Entry 6EOT (X-ray diffraction, 3.50 A resolution); this record covers chains A and B of the 4 polymer chains in the assembly.

== Chain A (and B) ==
Protein: Dipeptidyl peptidase 8
From: Homo sapiens
Notes: EC 3.4.14.5; chain B of this document is another copy of the same molecule, construct and numbering; everything in this record applies to it too
UniProtKB: Q6V1X1 (DPP8_HUMAN); residue numbers follow UniProt; this construct covers 1-898
Chain sequence (898 residues; numbered 1 to 898; the number before each row is that of its first residue):
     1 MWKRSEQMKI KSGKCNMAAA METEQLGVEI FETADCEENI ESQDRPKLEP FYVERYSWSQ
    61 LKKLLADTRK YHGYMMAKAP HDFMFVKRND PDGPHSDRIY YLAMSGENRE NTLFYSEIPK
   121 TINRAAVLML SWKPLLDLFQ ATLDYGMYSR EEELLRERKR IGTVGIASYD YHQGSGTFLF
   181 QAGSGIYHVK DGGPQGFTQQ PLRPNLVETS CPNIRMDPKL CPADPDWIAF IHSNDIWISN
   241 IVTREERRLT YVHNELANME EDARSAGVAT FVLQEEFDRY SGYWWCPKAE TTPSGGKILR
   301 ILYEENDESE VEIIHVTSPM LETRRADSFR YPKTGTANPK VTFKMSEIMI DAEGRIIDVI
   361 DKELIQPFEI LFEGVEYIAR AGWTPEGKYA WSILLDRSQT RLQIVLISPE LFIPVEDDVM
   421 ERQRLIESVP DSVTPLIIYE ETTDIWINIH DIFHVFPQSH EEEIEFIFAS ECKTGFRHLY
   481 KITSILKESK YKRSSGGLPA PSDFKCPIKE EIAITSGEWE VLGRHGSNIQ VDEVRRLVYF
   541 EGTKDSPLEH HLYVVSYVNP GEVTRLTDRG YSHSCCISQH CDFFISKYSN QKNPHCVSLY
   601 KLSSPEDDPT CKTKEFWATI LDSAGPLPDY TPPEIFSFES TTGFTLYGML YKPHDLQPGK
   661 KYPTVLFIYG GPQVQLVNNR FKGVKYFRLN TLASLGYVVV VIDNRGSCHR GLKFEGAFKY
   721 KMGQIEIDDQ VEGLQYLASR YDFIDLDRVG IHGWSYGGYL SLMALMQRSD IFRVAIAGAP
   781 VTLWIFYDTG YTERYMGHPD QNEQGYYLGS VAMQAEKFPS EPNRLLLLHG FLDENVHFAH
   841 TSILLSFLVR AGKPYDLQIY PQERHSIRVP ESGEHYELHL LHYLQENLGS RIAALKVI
Unresolved in the structure: 1-47, 73-77, 105-108, 139-147, 898
From the paper describing this entry:
  - catalytic residues: Tyr669 (proposed by the authors, not directly observed)

== Interface between chain A and chain B ==
Contacting residue pairs (78):
  Arg55(A) with Lys896(B), hydrogen bond (side chain-backbone)
  Trp58(A) with Ser820(B); Gly852(B), hydrogen bond (side chain-backbone); Pro854(B), hydrophobic
  Ser59(A) with Ser820(B)
  Lys62(A) with Gly852(B)
  Glu312(A) with Arg324(B), salt bridge
  Ile313(A) with Arg325(B), hydrogen bond (backbone-side chain)
  Ile314(A) with Thr323(B); Arg324(B)
  His315(A) with Arg324(B), hydrogen bond (backbone-backbone); Arg325(B); Ala326(B), hydrogen bond (side chain-backbone)
  Leu321(A) with Ser842(B)
  Glu322(A) with Phe786(B); Ile843(B)
  Thr323(A) with Ile314(B)
  Arg324(A) with Ile314(B); His315(B); Lys333(B); Phe786(B), hydrogen bond (side chain-backbone); His837(B); Ala839(B)
  Arg325(A) with Ile313(B), hydrogen bond (side chain-backbone); His315(B)
  Ala326(A) with His315(B)
  Tyr331(A) with Arg324(B)
  Lys333(A) with Arg324(B)
  Phe786(A) with Leu321(B); Glu322(B); Arg324(B), hydrogen bond (backbone-side chain)
  Ser820(A) with Trp58(B); Ser59(B)
  Pro822(A) with Trp58(B), hydrophobic; His882(B)
  Phe831(A) with Phe838(B), hydrophobic; Ser842(B)
  His837(A) with Arg324(B)
  Phe838(A) with Phe831(B), hydrophobic
  Ala839(A) with Arg324(B)
  Ser842(A) with Leu321(B); Pro861(B)
  Ile843(A) with Glu322(B)
  Ser846(A) with Leu321(B); Pro861(B); Gln862(B), hydrogen bond
  Val849(A) with Ile859(B); Glu871(B); Ser872(B); His875(B)
  Arg850(A) with Gln862(B), hydrogen bond; Glu871(B), salt bridge
  Gly852(A) with Trp58(B), hydrogen bond (backbone-side chain); Lys62(B), hydrogen bond (backbone-side chain)
  Lys853(A) with His875(B), hydrogen bond (backbone-side chain)
  Pro854(A) with Trp58(B), hydrophobic
  Tyr855(A) with Gln858(B), hydrogen bond; Ile859(B), hydrogen bond (side chain-backbone); His875(B)
  Leu857(A) with Leu857(B), hydrophobic; Ile859(B), hydrophobic
  Gln858(A) with Tyr855(B), hydrogen bond (side chain-backbone)
  Ile859(A) with Tyr855(B), hydrogen bond (backbone-side chain); Leu857(B), hydrophobic; Ile859(B), hydrophobic
  Pro861(A) with Ser842(B); Ser846(B)
  Gln862(A) with Ser846(B), hydrogen bond; Arg850(B), hydrogen bond
  Glu871(A) with Val849(B); Arg850(B), salt bridge
  Ser872(A) with Val849(B)
  His875(A) with Val849(B); Lys853(B), hydrogen bond (side chain-backbone); Tyr855(B)
  His882(A) with Pro822(B)
  Lys896(A) with Arg55(B), hydrogen bond (backbone-side chain); Lys896(B)
Other interface residues (no listed pair), chain A (48 interface residues in all): Leu845, Phe847, Ala851, Tyr860, Ile892, Leu895
Other interface residues (no listed pair), chain B (47 interface residues in all): Glu312, Tyr331, Leu845, Tyr860, His879, Ile892, Leu895

== Overview ==
48 residues of chain A and 47 residues of chain B are in contact, with 21 hydrogen bonds and 3 salt bridges.
Polar contacts include Glu312(A)-Arg324(B), Arg850(A)-Glu871(B) and Arg55(A)-Lys896(B). The paper reports the
catalytic residue Tyr669(A).
Chain A and chain B are both Dipeptidyl peptidase 8 (Homo sapiens); the structure, DPP8 - SLRFLYEG, space
group 19, was determined by X-ray diffraction (same publication as 6EOO, 6EOP, 6EOQ, 6EOR and 6EOS).
